6EIT - chains 1 and 2 of the 4 polymer chains in the assembly; structure by electron microscopy, 3.90 A resolution.

[Chain 1]
Protein: VP1
Source organism: Coxsackievirus A24
UniProt: G3C8J7 (G3C8J7_9ENTO); numbering as in UniProt (aligned over 1-305)
Amino-acid sequence (305 residues; numbered 1 to 305; the number before each row is that of its first residue):
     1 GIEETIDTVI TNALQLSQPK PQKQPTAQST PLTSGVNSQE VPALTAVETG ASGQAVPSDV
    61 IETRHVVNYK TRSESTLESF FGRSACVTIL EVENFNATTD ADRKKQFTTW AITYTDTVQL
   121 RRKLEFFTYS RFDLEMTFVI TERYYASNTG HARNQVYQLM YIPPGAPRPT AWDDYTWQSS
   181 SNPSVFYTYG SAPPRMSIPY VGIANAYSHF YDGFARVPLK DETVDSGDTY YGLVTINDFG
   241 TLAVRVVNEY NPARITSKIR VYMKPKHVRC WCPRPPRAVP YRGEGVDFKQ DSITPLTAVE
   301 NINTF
Unresolved in the structure: 1-25
From the paper describing this entry:
  - mutagenesis - Y250F: decreased binding to Sia

[Chain 2]
Protein: VP2
Source organism: Coxsackievirus A24
UniProt: A0A088F913 (A0A088F913_9ENTO); residues 1-271 here correspond to UniProt positions 70-340 (UniProt number = residue number + 69)
Amino-acid sequence (271 residues; row label = number of the first residue in the row):
     1 SPNVEACGYS DRVRQITLGN STITTQEAAN AVVAYGEWPS YLDDKEANPI DAPTEPDVSS
    61 NRFYTLDSVQ WKSTSRGWWW KLPDALKDMG MFGQNMYYHY LGRSGYTVHV QCNASKFHQG
   121 ALGVFAIPEY VMACNTEAKT SYVSYVNANP GEKGGVFDNA YNPSAEASEG RKFAALDYLL
   181 GCGVLAGNAF VYPHQIINLR TNNSATLVLP YVNSLAIDCM AKHNNWGLVI LPLCKLDYAP
   241 NSSTEIPITV TIAPMFTEFN GLRNITVPAT Q
Unresolved in the structure: 1-7

[How chain 1 and chain 2 interact]
Contacting residue pairs - 109 pairs, chain 1 then chain 2:
  Val-47(1) / Ile-196(2)
  Glu-48(1) / Ala-29(2)
  Glu-48(1) / Gln-195(2)
  Glu-48(1) / Ile-196(2)
  Glu-48(1) / Asn-198(2)  hydrogen bond
  Glu-48(1) / Thr-201(2)  hydrogen bond
  Glu-48(1) / Asn-202(2)
  Thr-49(1) / Asn-30(2)
  Thr-49(1) / Val-32(2)
  Thr-49(1) / Gln-195(2)
  Gly-50(1) / Val-32(2)
  Gly-50(1) / His-194(2)  hydrogen bond (backbone-side chain)
  Thr-128(1) / Glu-129(2)
  Tyr-129(1) / Glu-129(2)  hydrogen bond
  Tyr-129(1) / Asn-213(2)  hydrogen bond
  Tyr-129(1) / Ser-214(2)
  Ala-204(1) / Ser-214(2)
  Ala-204(1) / Leu-215(2)  hydrophobic
  Asn-205(1) / Ser-214(2)
  Ala-206(1) / Ser-214(2)
  Ser-208(1) / Ser-214(2)  hydrogen bond
  Phe-210(1) / Glu-129(2)
  Phe-210(1) / Val-131(2)  hydrophobic
  Tyr-211(1) / Glu-129(2)
  Tyr-211(1) / Val-131(2)
  Tyr-211(1) / His-223(2)
  Asp-212(1) / Lys-81(2)  salt bridge
  Asp-212(1) / Glu-129(2)  hydrogen bond (backbone-side chain)
  Asp-212(1) / Tyr-130(2)  hydrogen bond (side chain-backbone)
  Asp-212(1) / Val-131(2)
  Asp-212(1) / His-223(2)
  Asp-212(1) / Asn-224(2)  hydrogen bond (backbone-backbone)
  Gly-213(1) / Lys-222(2)
  Phe-214(1) / Val-143(2)
  Phe-214(1) / Ser-144(2)
  Phe-214(1) / Tyr-145(2)  hydrophobic
  Phe-214(1) / Lys-222(2)
  Ala-215(1) / Lys-222(2)  hydrogen bond (backbone-side chain)
  Arg-216(1) / Lys-222(2)
  Val-217(1) / Ala-221(2)  hydrophobic
  Val-217(1) / Lys-222(2)
  Pro-218(1) / Tyr-145(2)  hydrophobic
  Pro-218(1) / Pro-268(2)
  Pro-218(1) / Ala-269(2)  hydrogen bond (backbone-backbone)
  Leu-219(1) / Val-267(2)
  Leu-219(1) / Pro-268(2)
  Leu-219(1) / Ala-269(2)
  Lys-220(1) / Val-267(2)  hydrogen bond (backbone-backbone)
  Lys-220(1) / Pro-268(2)
  Lys-220(1) / Ala-269(2)
  Gly-227(1) / Arg-171(2)  hydrogen bond (backbone-side chain)
  Asp-228(1) / Tyr-142(2)  hydrogen bond
  Asp-228(1) / Arg-171(2)  salt bridge
  Thr-229(1) / Val-143(2)
  Thr-229(1) / Arg-171(2)
  Tyr-230(1) / Ser-141(2)
  Tyr-230(1) / Tyr-142(2)  hydrophobic
  Tyr-231(1) / Lys-81(2)  hydrogen bond
  Tyr-231(1) / Tyr-130(2)
  Tyr-231(1) / Val-131(2)  hydrophobic
  Tyr-231(1) / Met-132(2)
  Tyr-231(1) / Ser-141(2)  hydrogen bond (backbone-backbone)
  Tyr-231(1) / Val-143(2)
  Tyr-231(1) / Phe-173(2)
  Val-234(1) / Ser-141(2)
  Cys-272(1) / Val-212(2)  hydrophobic
  Pro-273(1) / Tyr-35(2)
  Pro-273(1) / Tyr-192(2)
  Arg-274(1) / Ile-127(2)
  Arg-274(1) / Pro-128(2)  hydrogen bond (side chain-backbone)
  Arg-274(1) / Glu-129(2)  hydrogen bond (side chain-backbone)
  Arg-274(1) / Cys-182(2)
  Arg-274(1) / Tyr-192(2)  hydrogen bond
  Pro-275(1) / Val-184(2)
  Pro-275(1) / Asn-188(2)
  Pro-275(1) / Val-191(2)
  Pro-275(1) / Tyr-192(2)
  Pro-276(1) / Val-184(2)
  Arg-277(1) / Cys-182(2)  hydrogen bond (side chain-backbone)
  Arg-277(1) / Gly-183(2)
  Ala-278(1) / Gly-183(2)  hydrogen bond (backbone-backbone)
  Ala-278(1) / Leu-185(2)  hydrophobic
  Val-279(1) / Leu-179(2)  hydrophobic
  Val-279(1) / Gly-183(2)
  Arg-282(1) / Cys-134(2)  hydrogen bond
  Arg-282(1) / Thr-136(2)  hydrogen bond (side chain-backbone)
  Arg-282(1) / Glu-137(2)
  Arg-282(1) / Lys-139(2)  hydrogen bond (side chain-backbone)
  Arg-282(1) / Thr-140(2)
  Glu-284(1) / Thr-140(2)  hydrogen bond
  Gly-285(1) / Ser-141(2)
  Val-286(1) / Val-131(2)
  Val-286(1) / Met-132(2)
  Val-286(1) / Ala-133(2)
  Val-286(1) / Cys-182(2)
  Asp-287(1) / Ala-133(2)
  Asp-287(1) / Cys-134(2)  hydrogen bond (side chain-backbone)
  Asp-287(1) / Thr-140(2)
  Asp-287(1) / Ser-141(2)  hydrogen bond (side chain-backbone)
  Phe-288(1) / Ala-133(2)  hydrophobic
  Phe-288(1) / Tyr-161(2)  hydrogen bond (backbone-side chain)
  Phe-288(1) / Leu-176(2)  hydrophobic
  Phe-288(1) / Leu-179(2)  hydrophobic
  Phe-288(1) / Gly-181(2)
  Lys-289(1) / Glu-137(2)
  Gln-290(1) / Glu-137(2)  hydrogen bond (backbone-side chain)
  Gln-290(1) / Tyr-161(2)
  Gln-290(1) / Pro-163(2)
  Ile-293(1) / Tyr-178(2)  hydrogen bond (backbone-side chain)
Also at the interface, not in a pair above, chain 1 (47 interface residues in all): Ile-203, Gly-283, Pro-295
Also at the interface, not in a pair above, chain 2 (61 interface residues in all): Ala-148, Ala-174, Ala-189, Ala-216, Asp-218, Thr-266, Thr-270

[Overview]
47 residues of chain 1 and 61 residues of chain 2 are in contact; the contacts include 30 hydrogen bonds and 2
salt bridges. Polar pairs include Asp-212(1)/Lys-81(2), Asp-228(1)/Arg-171(2) and Glu-48(1)/Asn-198(2). The
paper reports that Y250F of chain 1 reduces binding to Sia.
Chain 1 is VP1 and chain 2 is VP2, both from Coxsackievirus A24; the structure, Coxsackievirus A24v in complex
with the D1-D2 fragment of ICAM-1, was determined by electron microscopy.
